Entry 5AO3 (X-ray diffraction, 3.00 A resolution); this record covers chains A and C of the 4 polymer chains in the assembly.

Chain A (and C):
Name: Deoxynucleoside triphosphate triphosphohydrolase SAMHD1
From: Homo sapiens
Notes: EC 3.1.5.-; chain C of this document is another copy of the same molecule, construct and numbering; everything in this record applies to it too
UniProtKB: Q9Y3Z3 (SAMH1_HUMAN); numbering as in UniProt (aligned over 115-626)
Amino-acid sequence (538 residues; each row starts with the number of its first residue):
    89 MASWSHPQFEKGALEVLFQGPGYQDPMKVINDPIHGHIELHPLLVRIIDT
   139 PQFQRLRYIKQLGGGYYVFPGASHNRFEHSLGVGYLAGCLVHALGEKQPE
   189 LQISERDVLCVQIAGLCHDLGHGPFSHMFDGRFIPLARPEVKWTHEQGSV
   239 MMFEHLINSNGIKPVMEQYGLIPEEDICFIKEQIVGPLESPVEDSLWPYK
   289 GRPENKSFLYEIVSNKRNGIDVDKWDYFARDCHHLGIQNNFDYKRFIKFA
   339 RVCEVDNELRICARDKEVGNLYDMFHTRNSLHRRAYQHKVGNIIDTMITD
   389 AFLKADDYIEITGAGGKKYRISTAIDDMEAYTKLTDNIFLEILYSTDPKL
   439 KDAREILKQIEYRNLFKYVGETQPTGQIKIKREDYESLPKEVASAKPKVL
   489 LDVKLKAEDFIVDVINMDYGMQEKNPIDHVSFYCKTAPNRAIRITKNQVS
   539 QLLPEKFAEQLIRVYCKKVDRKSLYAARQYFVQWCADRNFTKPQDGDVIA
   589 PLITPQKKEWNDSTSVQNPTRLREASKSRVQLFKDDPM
Not modelled in the structure: 89-114, 277-284, 508-512, 531-546, 584-626 (chain C: 89-113, 277-283, 507-514, 531-546, 584-626)
Differences from the reference sequence: expression tag (89-114)
Curated features (UniProtKB/Swiss-Prot):
  - active site: His233
  - binding site (GTP): Lys116, Val117, Asp137, Gln142, Arg145, Arg451, Lys455, Lys523
  - binding site (dATP): Asn119, Gln149, Val156, Arg164, His210, His215, Lys312, Tyr315, Asp319, Arg333, Arg352, Lys354, Asn358, Arg366, Gln375, His376, Lys377, Lys523
  - binding site (dCTP): Asn119, Gln149, Val156, Arg164, His210, His215, Lys312, Tyr315, Asp319, Arg333, Arg352, Lys354, Arg366, Arg372, Gln375, His376, Lys377, Lys523
  - binding site (dGTP): Asn119, Gln149, Leu150, Val156, Arg164, Lys312, Tyr315, Asp319, Arg333, Arg352, Lys354, Asn358, Arg366, Tyr374, Gln375, His376, Lys377, Lys523
  - binding site (dTTP): Asn119, Gln149, Val156, Arg164, His210, His215, Lys312, Tyr315, Asp319, Arg333, Arg352, Lys354, Gln375, His376, Lys377, Lys523
  - binding site (Mn(2+)): His167, His206, Asp207, Asp311
  - modified residue: Thr592 (Microbial infection: Phosphothreonine)
  - cross-link (Glycyl lysine isopeptide (Lys-Gly)): Lys467 (interchain with G-Cter in SUMO2), Lys469 (interchain with G-Cter in SUMO2), Lys492 (interchain with G-Cter in SUMO2), Lys622 (interchain with G-Cter in SUMO2)
  - natural variant: Asp120 to His123 (deletion: In AGS5), His123 (H123P: In AGS5), Arg143 (R143C: In AGS5; R143H: In AGS5), Arg145 (R145Q: In AGS5), His167 (H167Y: In AGS5), Ile201 (I201N: In AGS5 and CHBL2), Gly209 (G209S: In AGS5), Met254 (M254V: In AGS5), Arg290 (R290H: In AGS5), Leu369 (L369S: In AGS5), Met385 (M385V: In AGS5), Ile448 (I448T: In AGS5), 1 further natural variant entry in UniProt
  - mutagenesis: Asp137 (D137A: Impairs homotetramerization and nearly abolishes dNTPase activity), Gln142 (Q142E/A: Impairs homotetramerization and nearly abolishes dNTPase activity; when associated with K-145), Arg143 (R143A: Abolished ability to restrict infection by viruses), Arg145 (R145A: Impairs homotetramerization and nearly abolishes dNTPase activity. Abolished ability to restrict infection by viruses; R145K: Impairs homotetramerization and nearly abolishes dNTPase activity ...), Gln149 (Q149A: Abolished dNTPase activity without affecting homotetramerization. Abolished dNTPase activity; when associated with A-319), Arg164 (R164A: Abolished ability to restrict infection by viruses), His167 (H167A: Abolished ability to restrict infection by viruses), His206 to Asp207 (Abolishes zinc binding and dNTPase activity. Does not affect ability to promote DNA end resection at stalled replication forks), His206 (H206A: Abolished ability to restrict infection by viruses), Asp207 (D207A: Abolished ability to restrict infection by viruses; D207N/A: Loss of dNTPase activity), His210 (H210A: Abolished dNTPase activity without affecting homotetramerization), His215 (H215A: Abolished dNTPase activity without affecting homotetramerization), 30 further mutagenesis entries in UniProt
Disulfides: Cys341-Cys350
Bound ions: Fe ion: His167, His206, Asp311 (together with sulfate ion)
Ligand contacts:
  - GTP (guanosine-5'-triphosphate), molecule 1: Lys116, Val117, Ile118, Val133, Ile136, Asp137, Gln142, Arg145, Phe165
  - GTP, molecule 2: Tyr155, Val156, Phe157, Pro158, Val378, Arg451, Leu453
What the authors report for this chain:
  - binding site for GTP: Lys116, Asp137, Gln142, Arg145, Arg451
  - mutagenesis - R372D: abolished growth
  - mutagenesis - R372D: abolished catalytic activity
  - post-translational modification sites: Thr592

Interface between chain A and chain C:
Residue-residue contacts (65; chain A residue first):
  Ile118(A) with Pro158(C), hydrophobic
  Asn119(A) with Pro158(C); Leu323(C), hydrogen bond (side chain-backbone)
  Asp120(A) with Pro158(C)
  Pro121(A) with Gly159(C); His321(C); His322(C)
  Asp137(A) with Glu449(C); Tyr450(C); Arg451(C)
  Thr138(A) with Glu449(C)
  Pro139(A) with Glu449(C); Tyr450(C)
  Gln142(A) with Glu449(C)
  Arg145(A) with Tyr154(C), hydrogen bond (side chain-backbone); Tyr155(C)
  Tyr146(A) with Tyr155(C), hydrogen bond; Phe427(C); Leu428(C), hydrophobic
  Tyr154(A) with Arg145(C), hydrogen bond (backbone-side chain); Asn163(C), hydrogen bond; Phe165(C); Glu166(C), hydrogen bond
  Tyr155(A) with Arg145(C); Tyr146(C), hydrogen bond
  Pro158(A) with Ile118(C), hydrophobic; Asn119(C); Glu166(C)
  Gly159(A) with Pro121(C)
  Ser161(A) with Ser161(C), hydrogen bond (side chain-backbone); His162(C); Glu166(C)
  His162(A) with Ser161(C)
  Asn163(A) with Tyr154(C), hydrogen bond
  Phe165(A) with Tyr154(C)
  Glu166(A) with Tyr154(C), hydrogen bond; Pro158(C); Ser161(C)
  Asn248(A) with Tyr450(C)
  His321(A) with Pro121(C); His321(C), hydrogen bond
  His322(A) with Pro121(C); His322(C)
  Leu323(A) with Asn119(C)
  Thr400(A) with Thr434(C)
  Lys421(A) with Tyr432(C)
  Thr423(A) with Tyr432(C), hydrogen bond
  Asn425(A) with Asn425(C); Leu428(C); Tyr432(C)
  Phe427(A) with Tyr146(C)
  Leu428(A) with Tyr146(C), hydrophobic; Asn425(C)
  Tyr432(A) with Lys421(C); Thr423(C), hydrogen bond; Asn425(C)
  Thr434(A) with Lys421(C)
  Glu449(A) with Asp137(C); Thr138(C); Gln142(C); Tyr146(C), hydrogen bond
  Tyr450(A) with Asp137(C); Pro139(C); Asn248(C)
  Arg451(A) with Asp137(C)
Interface residues without a listed pair, chain A (38 interface residues in all): Leu169, Gly324, Thr420, Glu429
Interface residues without a listed pair, chain C (38 interface residues in all): Asp120, Leu169, Gly324, Thr400, Thr420, Glu429

Summary:
The chain A/chain C interface involves 38 residues from each chain, with 14 hydrogen bonds. Polar contacts
include Asn119(A)-Leu323(C), Arg145(A)-Tyr154(C) and Tyr146(A)-Tyr155(C). Bound to chain A: GTP. From the
paper: a binding site for GTP at Lys116(A), Asp137(A) and Gln142(A) among others; R372D of chain A abolishes
growth.
Chain A and chain C are both Deoxynucleoside triphosphate triphosphohydrolase SAMHD1 (Homo sapiens); the
structure, Crystal structure of human SAMHD1 (amino acid residues 115-626) bound to GTP, was determined by
X-ray diffraction together with 5AO0, 5AO1, 5AO2 and 5AO4 from the same study.
